7DKZ - chains B and H of the 16 polymer chains in the assembly; structure by X-ray diffraction, 2.39 A resolution.

[Chain B]
Protein: Photosystem I P700 chlorophyll a apoprotein A2
Source organism: Pisum sativum
Notes: EC 1.97.1.12
UniProtKB: A0A0F6NGI2 (A0A0F6NGI2_PEA); numbering as in UniProt (aligned over 1-734)
Amino-acid sequence (734 residues; each row starts with the number of its first residue):
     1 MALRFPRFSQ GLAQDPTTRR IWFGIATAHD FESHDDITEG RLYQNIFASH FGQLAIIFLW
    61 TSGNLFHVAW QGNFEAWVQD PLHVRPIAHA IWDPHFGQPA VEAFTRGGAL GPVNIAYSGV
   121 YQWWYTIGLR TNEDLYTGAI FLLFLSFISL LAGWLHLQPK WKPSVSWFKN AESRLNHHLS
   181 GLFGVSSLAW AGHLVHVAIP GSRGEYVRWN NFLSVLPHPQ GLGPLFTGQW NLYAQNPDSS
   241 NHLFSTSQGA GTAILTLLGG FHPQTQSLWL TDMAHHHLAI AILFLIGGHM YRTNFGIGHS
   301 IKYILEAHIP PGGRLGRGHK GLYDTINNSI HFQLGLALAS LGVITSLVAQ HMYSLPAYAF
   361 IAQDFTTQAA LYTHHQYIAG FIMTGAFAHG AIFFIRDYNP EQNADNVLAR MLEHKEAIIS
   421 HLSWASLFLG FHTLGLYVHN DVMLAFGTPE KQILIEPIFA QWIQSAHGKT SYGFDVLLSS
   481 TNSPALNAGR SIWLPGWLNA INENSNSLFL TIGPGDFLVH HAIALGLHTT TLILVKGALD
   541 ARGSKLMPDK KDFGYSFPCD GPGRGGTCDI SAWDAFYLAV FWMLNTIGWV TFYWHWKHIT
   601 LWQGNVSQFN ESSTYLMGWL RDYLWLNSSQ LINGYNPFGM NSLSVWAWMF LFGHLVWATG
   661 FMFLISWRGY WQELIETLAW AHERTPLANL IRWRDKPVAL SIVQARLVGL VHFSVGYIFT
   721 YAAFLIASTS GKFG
Disordered / not traced: 1
Metal / ion sites: chlorophyll a Mg site 1 near Gln-53 (its only coordinating residue here); chlorophyll a Mg site 2 near Asp-93 (its only coordinating residue here); 4Fe-4S cluster Fe: Cys-559, Cys-568 (shared with 2 residues of chain A)
Residues lining bound ligands:
  - beta-carotene (BCR), molecule 1: Phe-5, Ile-25, Ile-691
  - beta-carotene (BCR), molecule 2: Leu-54, Ile-57, Phe-58, Trp-60, Gly-181, Leu-182, Val-185, Ser-186, Leu-188
  - beta-carotene (BCR), molecule 3: Phe-58, Thr-61, Leu-65, Trp-123, Trp-124, Ile-127, Leu-129, Gly-138, Phe-141, Leu-142, Leu-145, Trp-209, Leu-213
  - beta-carotene (BCR), molecule 4: Leu-188, Leu-222, Leu-225, Phe-226, Leu-278, Ile-282, Leu-285, Ile-286, His-289, Ile-297
  - beta-carotene (BCR), molecule 5: Phe-332, Gly-335, Leu-336, Ala-339, Val-343, Met-383, Ala-386, Phe-387, Gly-390, Phe-393, Phe-394, Leu-408, Ala-538
  - beta-carotene (BCR), molecule 6: Leu-408, Met-411, Val-535, Leu-539
  - beta-carotene (BCR), molecule 7: Phe-431, Leu-434, Gly-435, Val-438
  - beta-carotene (BCR), molecule 8: Trp-648, Met-649, Phe-652, Trp-671, Leu-674, Ile-675, Phe-719
  - beta-carotene (BCR), molecule 9: Thr-685, Pro-686, Leu-687, Ala-688
  - chlorophyll a (CLA), molecule 1: Phe-5, Arg-7, Phe-8, Gly-24, Ile-25, Ala-28, His-29, Phe-31, His-34, Ser-49, Gly-52, Gln-53, Ile-56
  - chlorophyll a (CLA), molecule 2: Thr-18, Ile-21, Trp-22, Ile-675, Leu-678, Ala-679, His-682, Ile-691, Arg-692, Trp-693, Arg-694, Asp-695, Pro-697, Val-698, Leu-700
  - chlorophyll a (CLA), molecule 3: Trp-22, Phe-652, Leu-655, Val-656, Thr-659, Met-662, Phe-663, Leu-700, Val-708, Val-711, His-712, Val-715
  - chlorophyll a (CLA), molecule 4: Ile-25, Ala-26, Thr-27, Ala-28, His-29, Asp-30, His-331, Leu-334, Leu-338, Phe-381, Ile-382, Thr-384, Gly-385, Ala-388, His-389, Ile-392, Arg-396, Tyr-555, Trp-573, Phe-576, Leu-707, Val-711, Val-715, Phe-719
  - chlorophyll a (CLA), molecule 5: His-29, Phe-31, Tyr-43, Ile-46, Ser-49, His-50, Gln-53, Leu-54, Ile-57, Phe-168, Arg-174, His-178, Leu-182, Phe-183, Ile-330, His-331, Gln-333, Leu-334, Ala-337, Leu-338, Leu-341
  - chlorophyll a (CLA), molecule 6: His-29, Gln-53, Ile-56, Ile-57, Trp-60, Leu-341, Ile-378, Phe-381, Ile-382
  - chlorophyll a (CLA), molecule 7: Phe-47, Phe-51, Ile-148, Leu-151, Ala-152, Leu-155, His-156, Lys-160, Trp-161, Pro-163, Trp-167, Asn-170, Ser-173, His-177, Thr-293, Asn-294, Phe-295
  - chlorophyll a (CLA), molecule 8: Phe-47, His-50, Phe-51, Leu-54, Trp-123, Trp-167, Phe-168, Asn-170, Ser-173, Arg-174, His-177, His-178, Gly-181, Leu-182, Phe-183, Ile-344
  - chlorophyll a (CLA), molecule 9: Leu-54, Phe-58, Ile-127, Leu-129, Asp-134, Thr-137, Gly-138, Phe-141, Leu-145, Ile-148, Ser-149, Ser-186, Ala-189, Trp-190, Gly-192, His-193, His-196, Val-197, Val-207, Arg-208, Trp-209, Phe-212
  - chlorophyll a (CLA), molecule 10: Ile-56, Leu-59, Trp-60, Ser-62, Gly-63, Phe-66, His-67, Trp-70, Gln-71, His-89, Ala-90, Ile-91, Trp-92, Leu-143
  - chlorophyll a (CLA), molecule 11: Ile-57, Trp-60, Thr-61, Ser-118, Gly-119, Val-120, Trp-123, Val-185, Ser-186, Ala-189, Leu-341, Ile-344, Thr-345, Val-348, Met-352, Tyr-358, Ile-361, Leu-371, His-374, His-375, Ile-378, Ile-382
  - chlorophyll a (CLA), molecule 12: Trp-60, Asn-64, His-67, Val-68, Ala-88, His-89, Asn-114, Ile-115, Ala-116, Tyr-117, Ser-118, Val-120, Val-645, Trp-646, Met-649, Phe-719
  - chlorophyll a (CLA), molecule 13: Trp-60, Asn-64, Tyr-117, Ser-118, Val-120, Ala-370, Leu-371, Thr-373, His-374, Tyr-377, Ile-378, Phe-381, Met-649, Ile-718, Phe-719, Tyr-721, Ala-722, Leu-725, Ile-726
  - chlorophyll a (CLA), molecule 14: His-89, Ala-90, Ile-91, Trp-92, Asp-93, Pro-94, His-95, Phe-96, Phe-104, Asn-114, Ser-644, Val-645, Trp-648
  - chlorophyll a (CLA), molecule 15: Trp-123, Thr-126, Ile-127, Leu-182, Phe-183, Ser-186, Ser-187, Trp-190, Leu-194, Leu-268, Leu-270, Met-273, His-276, His-277, Ile-280, Phe-284, Ile-344, Leu-347, Val-348, Met-352, Ala-357, Tyr-358
  - chlorophyll a (CLA), molecule 16: Ala-171, Arg-174, Leu-175, His-178, Leu-179, Phe-183, Ile-280, Leu-283, Phe-284, Ile-301, Leu-305, Tyr-323, Ile-326, Asn-327, Leu-336, Ala-337, Ser-340, Leu-341, Ile-344
  - chlorophyll a (CLA), molecule 17: Leu-175, Leu-179, Leu-283, Phe-284, Gly-287, Met-290, Tyr-291, Ile-301, Ile-304, Leu-305
  - chlorophyll a (CLA), molecule 18: Asn-176, His-177, Ser-180, Gly-181, Val-185, Leu-285, His-289, Tyr-291, Thr-293, Asn-294, Phe-295, Ile-297
  - chlorophyll a (CLA), molecule 19: Leu-188, Ala-189, Ala-191, Gly-192, Val-195, His-196, Phe-212, Leu-213, Val-215, Leu-216, Pro-217, His-218, Gly-221, Leu-222, Leu-225, Phe-226, Tyr-233, Ile-254, Leu-255, Leu-278
  - chlorophyll a (CLA), molecule 20: Leu-225, Trp-230, Asn-231, Tyr-233, Ala-234, Leu-255, Thr-256, Leu-257, His-275, Leu-278, Ala-279, Ile-282, Leu-283, Ile-286, Ile-492
  - chlorophyll a (CLA), molecule 21: Thr-256, Leu-257, Gly-259, Gly-260, Leu-268, Asp-272, Met-273, His-275, His-276, Ala-279, Ile-280, Leu-283, His-351, Leu-355, Trp-493, Trp-497
  - chlorophyll a (CLA), molecule 22: Ile-286, Gly-287, His-289, Met-290, Ile-297, Gly-298, His-299
  - chlorophyll a (CLA), molecule 23: Met-290, His-299, Tyr-303, Ile-304, Ala-307, His-308
  - chlorophyll a (CLA), molecule 24: Ile-304, Leu-305, His-308, Leu-315, His-319, Leu-322, Ile-326, Phe-332, Val-407, Leu-408, Met-411
  - chlorophyll a (CLA), molecule 25: Ala-307, His-308, Ile-309, Pro-310, Pro-311, Arg-314, Leu-315, His-319
  - chlorophyll a (CLA), molecule 26: Arg-314, Leu-315, Val-407, Arg-410, Met-411, Glu-413, His-414, Ala-417, Ile-418, His-421
  - chlorophyll a (CLA), molecule 27: Leu-336, Ala-339, Ser-340, Val-343, Ile-344, Leu-347, Gln-350, His-351, Tyr-353, Ser-354, Leu-355, Leu-508, Phe-509
  - chlorophyll a (CLA), molecule 28: Val-343, Ser-346, Leu-347, Gln-350, Gln-376, Gly-380, Met-383, Phe-387, Leu-527, Thr-530, Thr-531, Leu-534, Met-583, Thr-586, Ile-587
  - chlorophyll a (CLA), molecule 29: Gln-350, Tyr-353, Tyr-372, Gln-376, Phe-459, Ala-460, Ile-463, Gln-464, Phe-509, Leu-510, Ile-512, His-520, Ile-523, Leu-527, Val-590, Tyr-593, Trp-594, Lys-597
  - chlorophyll a (CLA), molecule 30: Tyr-377, Thr-433, Leu-434, Tyr-437, Val-519, Ala-522, Leu-525, Asn-585, Trp-589, Phe-592, Leu-616, Trp-619, Leu-620, Leu-624, Ser-628, Ile-632, Phe-650, His-654, Trp-657, Phe-713, Tyr-717, Thr-720, Tyr-721, Phe-724
  - chlorophyll a (CLA), molecule 31: Ala-417, His-421, Trp-424
  - chlorophyll a (CLA), molecule 32: Ile-418, His-421, Leu-422, Trp-424, Ala-425, Ala-524, Leu-527, His-528, Thr-531
  - chlorophyll a (CLA), molecule 33: Ser-420, His-421, Ser-423, Trp-424, Leu-427
  - chlorophyll a (CLA), molecule 34: Ser-423, Ser-426, Leu-427, Gly-430, Phe-431, Leu-434, Leu-525, Thr-529, Leu-532, Ile-533, Leu-578, Phe-581, Trp-582
  - chlorophyll a (CLA), molecule 35: Trp-424, Leu-427, Phe-428, Phe-431, His-432
  - chlorophyll a (CLA), molecule 36: Phe-428, Leu-429, Ile-455, Glu-456, Pro-457, Ile-458, Phe-459, Ala-460, Asp-516, Phe-517, His-520, His-521, Ala-524, His-528
  - chlorophyll a (CLA), molecule 37: His-432, Gly-435, Leu-436, Val-438, His-439, Val-442, Met-443, Lys-451, Ile-453
  - chlorophyll a (CLA), molecule 38: Leu-434, Val-438, Asp-441, Leu-525, Phe-581, Trp-582, Asn-585, Trp-589, Leu-616, Leu-620, Trp-657, Phe-713, Tyr-717
  - chlorophyll a (CLA), molecule 39: Ile-458, Phe-459, Trp-462, Phe-474
  - chlorophyll a (CLA), molecule 40: Trp-462, Ile-463, Ala-466, His-467, Leu-477, Leu-478, Trp-493, Leu-494, Trp-497, Phe-509
  - chlorophyll a (CLA), molecule 41: Leu-477, Pro-484, Ala-485, Ala-488, Gly-489, Trp-493
  - chlorophyll a (CLA), molecule 42: Leu-620, Leu-624, Trp-625, Trp-657
  - chlorophyll a (CLA), molecule 43: Trp-648, Leu-651, Phe-652, His-654, Leu-655, Trp-657, Ala-658, Phe-661
  - chlorophyll a (CLA), molecule 44: Leu-655, Ala-658, Thr-659, Phe-661, Met-662, Ile-665, Ser-666, Tyr-670, Trp-671, Leu-674
  - chlorophyll a (CLA), molecule 45: Leu-678, Ala-681, His-682, Thr-685, Ala-688, Ile-691
  - chlorophyll a (CLA), molecule 46: Trp-680, Ala-681, Arg-684, Thr-685, Pro-686
  - chlorophyll a (CLA), molecule 47: Pro-686, Leu-687, Ala-688
  - phylloquinone (PQN): Trp-22, Ile-25, Met-662, Phe-663, Ser-666, Trp-667, Arg-668, Trp-671, Ile-675, Ala-699, Leu-700, Ser-701, Ala-705
  - 4Fe-4S cluster (SF4): Pro-558, Cys-559, Gly-561, Pro-562, Cys-568, Trp-667, Ile-702, Arg-706

[Chain H]
Protein: PsaH
Source organism: Pisum sativum
Amino-acid sequence (88 residues; row label = number of the first residue in the row):
    56 VYFDLEDLGN TTGQWDLYGS DAPSPYNSLQ SKFFETFAAP FTKRGLLLKF LILGGGSTLA
   116 YFSATASGDI LPIKKGPQLP PQLGPRLG
Residues lining bound ligands:
  - chlorophyll a (CLA), molecule 1: Pro-80, Tyr-81, Asn-82, Gln-85, Phe-89
  - chlorophyll a (CLA), molecule 2: Leu-106, Ile-107, Gly-110, Gly-111, Thr-113, Leu-114, Phe-117, Leu-126

[Chain B / chain H interface]
Residue-residue contacts (30):
  His-83(B) with Leu-142(H); Gly-143(H)
  Arg-85(B) with Gln-137(H); Leu-138(H); Gly-139(H)
  Ile-91(B) with Ile-128(H)
  Trp-92(B) with Ser-118(H); Ile-128(H)
  Asp-93(B) with Ile-128(H)
  Phe-96(B) with Pro-127(H)
  Gly-97(B) with Pro-127(H)
  Gln-98(B) with Pro-127(H), hydrogen bond (side chain-backbone); Lys-130(H); Gly-131(H), hydrogen bond (side chain-backbone)
  Val-101(B) with Pro-127(H); Gly-131(H); Pro-132(H)
  Glu-102(B) with Pro-132(H); Gln-133(H), hydrogen bond (side chain-backbone); Leu-134(H), hydrogen bond (side chain-backbone)
  Thr-105(B) with Pro-132(H); Pro-136(H)
  Leu-110(B) with Pro-132(H)
  Pro-112(B) with Ile-128(H), hydrophobic
  Gln-363(B) with Arg-141(H), hydrogen bond (backbone-side chain)
  Phe-365(B) with Arg-141(H)
  Asn-689(B) with Leu-72(H)
  Ser-730(B) with Pro-140(H)
  Phe-733(B) with Pro-140(H); Arg-141(H)
Interface residues without a listed pair, chain B (25 interface residues in all): Val-84, Pro-94, Gly-111, Asp-364, Pro-686, Gly-731, Lys-732
Interface residues without a listed pair, chain H (20 interface residues in all): Tyr-73, Leu-126, Lys-129

[Overview]
25 residues of chain B face 20 of chain H across their interface, with 5 hydrogen bonds. Polar pairs include
Gln-98(B)/Pro-127(H), Gln-98(B)/Gly-131(H) and Glu-102(B)/Gln-133(H). Ligands of chain B: 47 copies of
chlorophyll a, 9 copies of beta-carotene, 4Fe-4S cluster and phylloquinone.
Here chain B is Photosystem I P700 chlorophyll a apoprotein A2 and chain H is PsaH, both from Pisum sativum.
Entry 7DKZ (Structure of plant photosystem I-light harvesting complex I supercomplex) was determined by X-ray
diffraction.
